Entry 3BQ0 (X-ray diffraction, 2.60 A resolution); this record covers chains A and T of the 3 polymer chains in the assembly.

Chain A:
Protein: DNA polymerase IV
From: Sulfolobus acidocaldarius
Notes: EC 2.7.7.7
Reference sequence: Q4JB80 (DPO4_SULAC); numbering as in UniProt (aligned over 1-354)
Sequence (354 residues; numbered 1 to 354; the number before each row is that of its first residue):
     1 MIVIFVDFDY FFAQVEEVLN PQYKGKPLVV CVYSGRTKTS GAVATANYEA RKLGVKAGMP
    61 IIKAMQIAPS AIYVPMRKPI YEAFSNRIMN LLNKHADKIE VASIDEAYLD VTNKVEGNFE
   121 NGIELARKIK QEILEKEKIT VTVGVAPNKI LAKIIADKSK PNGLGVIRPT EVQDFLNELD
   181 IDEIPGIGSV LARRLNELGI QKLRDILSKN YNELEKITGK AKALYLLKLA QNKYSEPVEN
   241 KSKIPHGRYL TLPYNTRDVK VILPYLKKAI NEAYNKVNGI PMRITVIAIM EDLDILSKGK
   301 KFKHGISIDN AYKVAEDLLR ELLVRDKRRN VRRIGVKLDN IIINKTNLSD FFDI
Disordered / not traced: 36-38, 345-354
Curated features (UniProtKB/Swiss-Prot):
  - active site: Glu106
  - binding site (Mg(2+)): Asp7, Asp105
  - site: Phe12 (Substrate discrimination)

Chain T:
Molecule: 15-nt DNA strand
Sequence (15 nucleotides; numbered 1 to 15; the number before each row is that of its first residue):
     1 TTCCGCCCGG CTTCC
Disordered / not traced: 1, 15

Chain A / chain T interface:
Contacting residue pairs - 8 pairs, chain A then chain T:
  Ser34(A) - DG5(T)  phosphate contact
  Ala221(A) - DC11(T)  phosphate contact
  Tyr249(A) - DC6(T)  stacking on the base
  Arg283(A) - DG9(T)  salt bridge to the phosphate
  Ile287(A) - DC6(T)  sugar contact
  Ile289(A) - DC6(T)  base contact
  Ile295(A) - DC6(T)  sugar contact
  Arg333(A) - DC6(T)  hydrogen bond to the base
Also at the interface, not in a pair above, chain A (10 interface residues in all): Ala57, Gly58
Also at the interface, not in a pair above, chain T (7 interface residues in all): DC3, DC7, DC8

Overview:
10 residues of chain A face 7 of chain T across their interface; the contacts include 1 hydrogen bond, 1 salt
bridge and 1 aromatic stacking contact. Among the polar pairs are Arg333(A)-DC6(T) and Arg283(A)-DG9(T).
Here chain A is DNA polymerase IV (Sulfolobus acidocaldarius) and chain T is a 15-nt DNA strand. Entry 3BQ0
(Pre-insertion binary complex of Dbh DNA polymerase) was determined by X-ray diffraction, deposited together
with 3BQ1 and 3BQ2.
